2IT0 - chains E and D of the 6 polymer chains in the assembly; structure by X-ray diffraction, 2.60 A resolution.

Chain E:
Molecule: mbtA/mbtB operator strand 1
Sequence (33 nucleotides; each row starts with the number of its first residue):
     1 CCCTGTTAGC ACAGGCTGCC CTAATTTTAG TGG

Chain D:
Protein: Iron-dependent repressor ideR
Organism: Mycobacterium tuberculosis
UniProtKB: P0A672 (IDER_MYCTU); residue numbers follow UniProt; this construct covers 1-140
Sequence (157 residues; row label = number of the first residue in the row):
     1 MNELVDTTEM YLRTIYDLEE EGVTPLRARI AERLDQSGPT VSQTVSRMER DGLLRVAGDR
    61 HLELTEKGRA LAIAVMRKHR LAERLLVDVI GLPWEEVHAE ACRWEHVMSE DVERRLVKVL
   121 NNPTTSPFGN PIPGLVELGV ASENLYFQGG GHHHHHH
Unresolved in the structure: 1-2, 140-157
Construct notes: expression tag (141-157)
Bound ions: Ni2+ site 1: Met10, Cys102, Glu105, His106; Ni2+ site 2: His61 (together with acetate ion); Ni2+ site 3: His79, Glu83, His98 (together with acetate ion)

Interface between chain E and chain D:
Contacting residue pairs (11):
  DT4(E) - Ala28(D)  phosphate contact
  DT4(E) - Arg29(D)  salt bridge to the phosphate
  DT4(E) - Arg60(D)  phosphate contact
  DG5(E) - Leu26(D)  phosphate contact
  DG5(E) - Arg27(D)  salt bridge to the phosphate
  DG5(E) - Ala28(D)  hydrogen bond to the phosphate
  DG5(E) - Arg60(D)  salt bridge to the phosphate
  DT6(E) - Arg27(D)  salt bridge to the phosphate
  DT6(E) - Pro39(D)  base contact
  DT6(E) - Ser42(D)  hydrogen bond to the phosphate
  DT7(E) - Pro39(D)  base contact
Also at the interface, not in a pair above, chain E (5 interface residues in all): DA8
Also at the interface, not in a pair above, chain D (9 interface residues in all): Glu32, Gly38

Summary:
5 residues of chain E face 9 of chain D across their interface, with 2 hydrogen bonds and 4 salt bridges.
Among the polar pairs are DG5(E)-Ala28(D), DT6(E)-Ser42(D) and DT4(E)-Arg29(D). The Ni2+ site 1 is built by
Met10(D), Cys102(D), Glu105(D) and His106(D).
Here chain E is mbtA/mbtB operator strand 1 and chain D is Iron-dependent repressor ideR (Mycobacterium
tuberculosis). Entry 2IT0 (Crystal structure of a two-domain IdeR-DNA complex crystal form II) was determined
by X-ray diffraction, deposited together with 2ISY.
